8Z6S - chains B and A of the 9 polymer chains in the assembly; structure by electron microscopy, 2.84 A resolution.

Chain B (and A):
Protein: Spike glycoprotein, Fibritin, Expression Tag
Organism: Severe acute respiratory syndrome coronavirus 2
Notes: chain A of this document is another copy of the same molecule, construct and numbering; everything in this record applies to it too
UniProtKB: chimeric construct of P0DTC2, P10104: residues 18-1212 from P0DTC2 (SPIKE_SARS2) positions 14-1208 (UniProt number = residue number - 4); residues 1215-1242 from P10104 positions 458-485 (UniProt number = residue number - 757)
Sequence (1299 residues; row label = number of the first residue in the row; numbers below 1 keep their minus sign (Met-6 is residue -6)):
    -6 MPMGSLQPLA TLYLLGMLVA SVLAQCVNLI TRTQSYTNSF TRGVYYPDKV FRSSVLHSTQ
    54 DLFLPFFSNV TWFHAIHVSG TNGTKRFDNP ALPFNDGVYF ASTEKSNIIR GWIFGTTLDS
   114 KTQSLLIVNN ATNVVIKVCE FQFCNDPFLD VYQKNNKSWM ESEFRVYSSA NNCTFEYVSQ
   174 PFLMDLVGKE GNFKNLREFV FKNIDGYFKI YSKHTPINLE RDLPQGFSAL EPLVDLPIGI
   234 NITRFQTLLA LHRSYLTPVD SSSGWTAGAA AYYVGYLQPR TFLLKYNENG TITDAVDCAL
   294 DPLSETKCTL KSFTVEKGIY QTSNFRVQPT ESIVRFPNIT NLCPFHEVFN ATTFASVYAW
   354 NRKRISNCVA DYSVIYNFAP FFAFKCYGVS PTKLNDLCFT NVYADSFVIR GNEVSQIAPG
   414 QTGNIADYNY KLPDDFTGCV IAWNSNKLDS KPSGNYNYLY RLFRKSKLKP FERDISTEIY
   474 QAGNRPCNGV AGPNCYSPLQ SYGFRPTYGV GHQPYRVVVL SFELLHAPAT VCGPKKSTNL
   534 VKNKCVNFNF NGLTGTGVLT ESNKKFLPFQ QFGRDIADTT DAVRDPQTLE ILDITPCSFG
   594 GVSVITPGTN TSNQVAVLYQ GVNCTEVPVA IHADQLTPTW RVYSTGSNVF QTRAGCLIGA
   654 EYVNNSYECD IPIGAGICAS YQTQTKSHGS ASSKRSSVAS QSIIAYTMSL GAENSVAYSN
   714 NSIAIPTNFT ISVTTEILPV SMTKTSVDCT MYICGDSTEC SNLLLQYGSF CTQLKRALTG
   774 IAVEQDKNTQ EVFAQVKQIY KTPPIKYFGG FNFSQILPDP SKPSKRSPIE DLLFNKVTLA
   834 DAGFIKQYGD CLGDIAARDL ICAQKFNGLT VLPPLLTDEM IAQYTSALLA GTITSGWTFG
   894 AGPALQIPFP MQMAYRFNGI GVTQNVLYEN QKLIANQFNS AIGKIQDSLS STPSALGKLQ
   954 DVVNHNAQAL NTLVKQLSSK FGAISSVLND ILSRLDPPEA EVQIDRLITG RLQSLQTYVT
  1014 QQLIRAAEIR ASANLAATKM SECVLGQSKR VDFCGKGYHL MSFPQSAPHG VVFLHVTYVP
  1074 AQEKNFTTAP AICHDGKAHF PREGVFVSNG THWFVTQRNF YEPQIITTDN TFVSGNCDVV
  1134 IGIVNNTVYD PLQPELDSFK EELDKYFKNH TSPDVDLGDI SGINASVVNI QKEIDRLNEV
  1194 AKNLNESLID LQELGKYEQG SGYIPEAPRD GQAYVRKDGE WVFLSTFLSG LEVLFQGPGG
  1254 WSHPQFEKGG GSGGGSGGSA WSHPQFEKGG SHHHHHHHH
Unresolved in the structure: -6 to 17, 73-80, 147-151, 180-185, 248-257, 677-693, 1167-1292 (chain A: -6 to 17, 76-79, 250-256, 676-694, 1167-1292)
Sequence notes: initiating methionine (-6); expression tag (-5 to 17); variant Ile23 (Thr19 in P0DTC2), Ser28 (Ala27 in P0DTC2), Ala84 (Val83 in P0DTC2), Asp143 (Gly142 in P0DTC2), Gln146 (His in P0DTC2), Glu183 (Gln in P0DTC2), Glu213 (Val in P0DTC2), Val252 (Gly in P0DTC2), His339 (Gly in P0DTC2), Thr346 (Arg in P0DTC2), Ile368 (Leu in P0DTC2), Phe371 (Ser in P0DTC2), Pro373 (Ser in P0DTC2), Phe375 (Ser in P0DTC2), Ala376 (Thr in P0DTC2), Asn405 (Asp in P0DTC2), Ser408 (Arg in P0DTC2), Asn417 (Lys in P0DTC2), Lys440 (Asn in P0DTC2), Pro445 (Val in P0DTC2), Ser446 (Gly in P0DTC2), Lys460 (Asn in P0DTC2), Asn477 (Ser in P0DTC2), Ala484 (Glu in P0DTC2), Pro486 (Phe in P0DTC2), Ser490 (Phe in P0DTC2), Arg498 (Gln in P0DTC2), Tyr501 (Asn in P0DTC2), His505 (Tyr in P0DTC2), Gly614 (Asp in P0DTC2), Tyr655 (His in P0DTC2), Lys679 (Asn in P0DTC2), His681 (Pro in P0DTC2), Lys768 (Asn764 in P0DTC2), Tyr800 (Asp796 in P0DTC2), His958 (Gln954 in P0DTC2), Lys973 (Asn969 in P0DTC2), Pro990 (Lys986 in P0DTC2), Pro991 (Val987 in P0DTC2); conflict Val180 (Glu in P0DTC2), Arg478 (Thr in P0DTC2), Gly682 (Arg in P0DTC2), Ser683 (Arg in P0DTC2), Pro821 (Phe817 in P0DTC2), Pro896 (Ala892 in P0DTC2), Pro903 (Ala899 in P0DTC2), Pro946 (Ala942 in P0DTC2); insertion (685-687, 689); linker (1213-1214)
Swiss-Prot annotation at these positions:
  - region: Ser820 to Tyr841 (Fusion peptide 1), Lys839 to Phe859 (Fusion peptide 2), Asp1167 to Glu1206 (Heptad repeat 2)
  - site: Arg819, Ser820 (Cleavage)
  - glycosylation (N-linked (GlcNAc...) asparagine): Asn21 (complex), Asn126 (hybrid), Asn713 (high mannose), Asn721 (hybrid), Asn805 (hybrid), Asn1078 (hybrid), Asn1102 (complex), Asn1138 (complex), Asn1162 (complex), Asn1177 (complex), Asn1198 (complex)
Disulfides: Cys19-Cys137, Cys132-Cys166, Cys291-Cys301, Cys336-Cys361, Cys379-Cys432, Cys391-Cys525, Cys480-Cys488, Cys538-Cys590, Cys617-Cys649, Cys662-Cys671, Cys747-Cys753, Cys844-Cys855, Cys1036-Cys1047, Cys1086-Cys1130

Interface between chain B and chain A:
Contacting residue pairs - 227 pairs, chain B then chain A:
  Tyr39(B) - Leu560(A)
  Tyr39(B) - Phe562(A)  hydrophobic
  Lys42(B) - His519(A)
  Lys42(B) - Ala520(A)
  Lys42(B) - Pro521(A)
  Lys42(B) - Phe562(A)
  Lys42(B) - Gln563(A)
  Val43(B) - His519(A)
  Val43(B) - Gln563(A)
  Val43(B) - Phe565(A)
  Val43(B) - Arg567(A)
  Phe44(B) - Lys557(A)
  Phe44(B) - Phe559(A)  hydrophobic
  Phe44(B) - Gln563(A)
  Phe44(B) - Phe565(A)  hydrogen bond (backbone-backbone)
  Phe44(B) - Gly566(A)
  Phe44(B) - Arg567(A)  hydrogen bond (backbone-backbone)
  Val48(B) - Ile569(A)  hydrophobic
  Lys114(B) - Ser469(A)
  Gln116(B) - Ile468(A)
  Glu133(B) - Ile468(A)
  Phe168(B) - Arg357(A)
  Asp198(B) - Pro463(A)
  Asp198(B) - Phe464(A)
  Gly199(B) - Pro463(A)
  Gly199(B) - Phe464(A)
  Tyr200(B) - Arg355(A)  hydrogen bond
  Tyr200(B) - Tyr396(A)
  Tyr200(B) - Phe464(A)  hydrophobic
  Glu224(B) - Phe562(A)
  Pro225(B) - Phe562(A)
  Asp228(B) - Arg357(A)
  Leu229(B) - Arg357(A)
  Pro230(B) - Arg355(A)
  Pro230(B) - Arg357(A)
  Pro230(B) - Tyr396(A)
  Ile231(B) - Arg466(A)
  Gly232(B) - Phe464(A)
  Gly232(B) - Glu465(A)
  Gly232(B) - Arg466(A)  hydrogen bond (backbone-backbone)
  Asn234(B) - Lys462(A)
  Asn234(B) - Glu465(A)
  Asn282(B) - Lys558(A)  hydrogen bond
  Tyr369(B) - Asn405(A)  hydrogen bond (backbone-side chain)
  Tyr369(B) - His505(A)
  Ala372(B) - His505(A)
  Pro373(B) - Val503(A)
  Pro373(B) - His505(A)
  Phe374(B) - Val503(A)  hydrogen bond (backbone-backbone)
  Phe374(B) - Gly504(A)
  Phe375(B) - Val503(A)  hydrophobic
  Thr385(B) - Gln414(A)  hydrogen bond
  Thr385(B) - Thr415(A)  hydrogen bond
  Pro412(B) - Pro991(A)
  Gly413(B) - Asp989(A)
  Gly413(B) - Pro991(A)
  Asp427(B) - Pro990(A)
  Lys440(B) - Thr500(A)
  Asp741(B) - Asn317(A)
  Met744(B) - Asn317(A)
  Met744(B) - Arg319(A)  hydrogen bond
  Met744(B) - Phe592(A)  hydrophobic
  Asp749(B) - Arg319(A)  salt bridge
  Gln759(B) - Ser972(A)
  Gln759(B) - Lys973(A)
  Gln759(B) - Phe974(A)  hydrogen bond (backbone-backbone)
  Tyr760(B) - Gln969(A)
  Tyr760(B) - Phe974(A)
  Gly761(B) - Gln969(A)
  Gly761(B) - Ser972(A)
  Ser762(B) - Thr965(A)
  Ser762(B) - Gln969(A)  hydrogen bond (backbone-side chain)
  Phe763(B) - Gln969(A)
  Phe763(B) - Phe974(A)  hydrophobic
  Phe763(B) - Ser1007(A)
  Gln766(B) - Thr965(A)
  Gln766(B) - Gln969(A)  hydrogen bond
  Lys768(B) - Gln314(A)  hydrogen bond (side chain-backbone)
  Arg769(B) - Gln961(A)
  Gln788(B) - Lys1049(A)
  Lys790(B) - Gly704(A)
  Lys790(B) - Lys1049(A)
  Gln791(B) - Ala705(A)
  Ile792(B) - Leu703(A)  hydrophobic
  Ile792(B) - Gly704(A)
  Ile792(B) - Ala705(A)  hydrogen bond (backbone-backbone)
  Ile792(B) - Asn707(A)  hydrogen bond (backbone-backbone)
  Tyr793(B) - Asn707(A)
  Tyr793(B) - Val709(A)  hydrophobic
  Lys794(B) - Glu706(A)  salt bridge
  Lys794(B) - Asn707(A)  hydrogen bond (backbone-backbone)
  Pro796(B) - Tyr711(A)  hydrophobic
  Tyr800(B) - Tyr711(A)
  Phe801(B) - Tyr711(A)
  Gly836(B) - Arg646(A)
  Phe837(B) - Arg646(A)
  Ile838(B) - Val615(A)
  Ile838(B) - Gln644(A)
  Ile838(B) - Thr645(A)
  Ile838(B) - Arg646(A)
  Ile838(B) - Gly648(A)
  Lys839(B) - Gly614(A)
  Gln840(B) - Asn616(A)  hydrogen bond
  Tyr841(B) - Thr588(A)
  Tyr841(B) - Pro589(A)  hydrogen bond (side chain-backbone)
  Tyr841(B) - Cys590(A)  hydrogen bond (side chain-backbone)
  Tyr841(B) - Ser591(A)
  Tyr841(B) - Phe592(A)
  Leu845(B) - Thr588(A)
  Asp847(B) - Asn556(A)  hydrogen bond
  Ala850(B) - Ile569(A)
  Lys858(B) - Phe592(A)
  Lys858(B) - Gly614(A)
  Phe859(B) - Thr588(A)
  Phe859(B) - Pro589(A)  hydrophobic
  Phe859(B) - Phe592(A)  hydrophobic
  Leu865(B) - Gln613(A)
  Pro866(B) - Ala647(A)  hydrophobic
  Pro867(B) - Ala668(A)  hydrogen bond (backbone-backbone)
  Leu868(B) - Pro665(A)  hydrophobic
  Leu868(B) - Ala668(A)
  Leu868(B) - Gly669(A)  hydrogen bond (backbone-backbone)
  Leu868(B) - Cys671(A)  hydrophobic
  Leu868(B) - Met701(A)  hydrophobic
  Leu869(B) - Met701(A)  hydrophobic
  Thr870(B) - Arg646(A)
  Thr870(B) - Ala668(A)
  Thr870(B) - Gly669(A)
  Met873(B) - Gly669(A)
  Met873(B) - Thr700(A)
  Met873(B) - Met701(A)
  Met873(B) - Leu703(A)
  Gln876(B) - Leu703(A)
  Tyr877(B) - Leu703(A)  hydrogen bond (side chain-backbone)
  Thr887(B) - Val709(A)
  Thr887(B) - Tyr711(A)
  Trp890(B) - Tyr1051(A)  hydrogen bond
  Gly893(B) - Asp1045(A)
  Gly893(B) - Lys1049(A)  hydrogen bond (backbone-side chain)
  Ala894(B) - Gly1050(A)
  Ala894(B) - Tyr1051(A)  hydrophobic
  Pro896(B) - Pro1073(A)
  Pro896(B) - Glu1076(A)
  Leu898(B) - Ala717(A)
  Leu898(B) - Pro719(A)
  Leu898(B) - Glu1076(A)
  Gln899(B) - Val709(A)
  Gln899(B) - Ala710(A)
  Gln899(B) - Ser715(A)
  Gln899(B) - Ile716(A)
  Gln899(B) - Ala717(A)  hydrogen bond (backbone-backbone)
  Gln899(B) - Asn1078(A)  hydrogen bond
  Ile900(B) - Tyr711(A)
  Ile900(B) - Ser715(A)
  Pro901(B) - Tyr711(A)  hydrophobic
  Pro901(B) - Asn713(A)
  Pro901(B) - Ser715(A)
  Phe902(B) - Tyr711(A)  hydrogen bond (backbone-side chain)
  Met904(B) - Thr1081(A)  hydrogen bond
  Met904(B) - Val1098(A)  hydrophobic
  Tyr908(B) - Val1098(A)
  Tyr908(B) - Arg1111(A)
  Gln917(B) - Phe1093(A)
  Gln917(B) - Pro1094(A)
  Asn918(B) - Phe1093(A)
  Asn918(B) - Phe1125(A)
  Asn918(B) - Ser1127(A)  hydrogen bond
  Tyr921(B) - Pro1083(A)
  Tyr921(B) - Phe1093(A)  hydrophobic
  Tyr921(B) - Val1133(A)
  Glu922(B) - Ser1127(A)
  Glu922(B) - Gly1128(A)
  Glu922(B) - Val1132(A)
  Ser971(B) - Asp571(A)
  Ile977(B) - Gly381(A)
  Ser979(B) - Asp571(A)  hydrogen bond
  Asn982(B) - Thr547(A)  hydrogen bond (side chain-backbone)
  Asn982(B) - Gly548(A)
  Asp983(B) - Leu546(A)
  Leu985(B) - Lys386(A)
  Ser986(B) - Lys386(A)
  Ser986(B) - Leu390(A)
  Ser986(B) - Thr547(A)  hydrogen bond
  Arg987(B) - Gly381(A)  hydrogen bond (side chain-backbone)
  Arg987(B) - Val382(A)
  Arg987(B) - Ser383(A)  hydrogen bond (backbone-backbone)
  Arg987(B) - Leu390(A)
  Arg987(B) - Leu517(A)
  Leu988(B) - Gly381(A)
  Leu988(B) - Val382(A)
  Leu988(B) - Ser383(A)
  Leu988(B) - Lys386(A)
  Asp989(B) - Ser383(A)  hydrogen bond
  Asp989(B) - Thr385(A)  hydrogen bond
  Asp989(B) - Lys386(A)
  Glu992(B) - Pro384(A)
  Gln1006(B) - Gln1006(A)  hydrogen bond
  Gln1009(B) - Gln1006(A)  hydrogen bond
  Gln1009(B) - Thr1010(A)
  Thr1013(B) - Thr1013(A)
  Leu1016(B) - Gln1014(A)
  Leu1016(B) - Ile1017(A)  hydrophobic
  Arg1023(B) - Glu1021(A)  salt bridge
  Thr1031(B) - Arg1043(A)
  Ser1034(B) - Val1044(A)
  Ser1034(B) - Asp1045(A)
  Glu1035(B) - Arg1043(A)  salt bridge
  Leu1038(B) - Val1044(A)
  Leu1038(B) - Asp1045(A)
  Gly1039(B) - Val1044(A)
  Arg1043(B) - Arg1043(A)
  Glu1115(B) - Ser1127(A)  hydrogen bond
  Leu1145(B) - Leu1145(A)  hydrophobic
  Glu1148(B) - Leu1145(A)
  Phe1152(B) - Leu1149(A)  hydrophobic
  Phe1152(B) - Phe1152(A)  hydrophobic
  Phe1152(B) - Leu1156(A)  hydrophobic
  Leu1156(B) - Leu1156(A)  hydrophobic
  Leu1156(B) - Phe1160(A)  hydrophobic
  Tyr1159(B) - Leu1156(A)  hydrophobic
  Tyr1159(B) - Asp1157(A)
  Tyr1159(B) - Phe1160(A)  hydrophobic
  Tyr1159(B) - Lys1161(A)  hydrogen bond
  Phe1160(B) - Phe1160(A)  hydrophobic
  His1163(B) - Phe1160(A)
  His1163(B) - His1163(A)  hydrogen bond
  His1163(B) - Thr1164(A)
Other interface residues (no listed pair), chain B (132 interface residues in all): Arg45, Ile233, Asn370, Lys386, Gln414, Lys780, Gly846, Leu853, Asn860, Glu872, Ile886, Ala897, Asn911, Val967, Val980
Other interface residues (no listed pair), chain A (147 interface residues in all): Thr302, Thr315, Asp389, Arg403, Thr430, Gly502, Ser514, Thr553, Gln564, Ala570, Asp586, Glu619, Cys662, Ile666, Gly667, Ile670, Ser708, Ser712, Asn714, Lys951, Gly975, Ile1134, Lys1153

Overview:
132 residues of chain B and 147 residues of chain A are in contact, with 43 hydrogen bonds and 4 salt bridges.
Polar contacts include Asp749(B)-Arg319(A), Lys794(B)-Glu706(A) and Arg1023(B)-Glu1021(A).
Chain B and chain A are both Spike glycoprotein, Fibritin, Expression Tag (Severe acute respiratory syndrome
coronavirus 2); the structure, Structure of XBB.1.16 S trimer with 2 down-RBDs complex with antibody
CYFN1006-1, was determined by electron microscopy.
